PDB entry 9GD7 | electron microscopy, 4.25 A resolution (low resolution: residue-level contacts below are approximate; hydrogen-bond / salt-bridge calls are withheld) | chains T and i of the 10 polymer chains in the assembly

Chain T:
Molecule: X-ray repair cross-complementing protein 6
From: Homo sapiens
Notes: EC 3.6.4.-, 4.2.99.-
UniProt: P12956 (XRCC6_HUMAN); numbering as in UniProt (aligned over 1-609)
Amino-acid sequence (609 residues; numbered 1 to 609; the number before each row is that of its first residue):
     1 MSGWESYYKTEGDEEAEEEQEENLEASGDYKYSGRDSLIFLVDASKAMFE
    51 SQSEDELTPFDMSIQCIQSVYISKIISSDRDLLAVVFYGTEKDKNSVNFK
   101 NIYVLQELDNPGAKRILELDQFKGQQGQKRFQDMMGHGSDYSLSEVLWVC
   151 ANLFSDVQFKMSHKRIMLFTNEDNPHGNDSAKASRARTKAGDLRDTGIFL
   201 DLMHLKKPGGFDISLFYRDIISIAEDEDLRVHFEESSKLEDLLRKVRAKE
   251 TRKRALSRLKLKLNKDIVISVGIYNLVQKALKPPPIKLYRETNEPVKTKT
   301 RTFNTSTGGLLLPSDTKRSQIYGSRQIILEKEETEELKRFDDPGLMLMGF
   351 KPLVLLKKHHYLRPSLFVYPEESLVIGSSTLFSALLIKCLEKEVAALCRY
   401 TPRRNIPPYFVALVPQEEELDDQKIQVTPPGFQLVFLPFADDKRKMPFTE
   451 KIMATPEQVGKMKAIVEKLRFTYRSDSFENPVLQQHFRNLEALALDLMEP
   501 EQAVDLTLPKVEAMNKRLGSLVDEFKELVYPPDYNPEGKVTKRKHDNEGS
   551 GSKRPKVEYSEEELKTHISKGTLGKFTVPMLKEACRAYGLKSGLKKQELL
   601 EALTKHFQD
Unresolved in the structure: 1-31, 223-228, 539-609
Swiss-Prot annotation at these positions:
  - region: Val578 to Glu583 (Interaction with BAX)
  - active site: Lys31 (Schiff-base intermediate with DNA)
  - modified residue: Ser2 (N-acetylserine), Ser6 (Phosphoserine), Ser27 (Phosphoserine), Lys31 (N6-acetyllysine), Ser51 (Phosphoserine), Ser306 (Phosphoserine), Lys317 (N6-acetyllysine), Lys331 (N6-acetyllysine), Lys338 (N6-acetyllysine), Thr455 (Phosphothreonine), Lys461 (N6-acetyllysine), Ser477 (Phosphoserine), Ser520 (Phosphoserine), Lys539 (N6-acetyllysine), Lys542 (N6-acetyllysine), Lys544 (N6-acetyllysine), Ser550 (Phosphoserine), Lys553 (N6-acetyllysine), Lys556 (N6-acetyllysine), Ser560 (Phosphoserine) and 1 more in UniProt
  - cross-link (Glycyl lysine isopeptide (Lys-Gly)): Lys287 (interchain with G-Cter in SUMO2), Lys317 (interchain with G-Cter in SUMO2), Lys556 (interchain with G-Cter in SUMO2)
  - mutagenesis: Lys31 (K31A: Diminishes the ability to form a Schiff base. Abolishes adduct formation; when associated with A-160 and A-164), Lys160 (K160A: Abolishes adduct formation; when associated with A-31 and A-160), Lys164 (K164A: Abolishes adduct formation; when associated with A-31 and A-164), Lys539 (K539Q: Complete loss of suppression of BAX-induced apoptosis; K539R: No effect on suppression of BAX-induced apoptosis), Lys542 (K542Q: Complete loss of suppression of BAX-induced apoptosis; K542R: No effect on suppression of BAX-induced apoptosis), Lys544 (K544R: No effect on suppression of BAX-induced apoptosis), Lys553 (K553Q: Partial loss of suppression of BAX-induced apoptosis; K553R: No effect on suppression of BAX-induced apoptosis), Lys556 (K556R: No effect on suppression of BAX-induced apoptosis), Lys570 (K570R: Loss of methylation; loss of anti-apoptotic activity; no effect on XRCC5 stabilization)

Chain i:
Molecule: 25-nt DNA strand
Sequence (25 nucleotides; row label = number of the first residue in the row):
    19 CTAATAAACTAAAAACTATTATTAT

Interface between chain T and chain i:
Contacting residue pairs (12):
  Tyr32(T) with DC34(i); DT35(i)
  Lys160(T) with DT35(i)
  Arg254(T) with DA32(i); DA33(i)
  Ala255(T) with DA33(i)
  Leu256(T) with DA33(i)
  Ser257(T) with DA32(i); DA33(i)
  Arg258(T) with DA33(i)
  Arg403(T) with DA31(i); DA32(i)
Also at the interface, not in a pair above, chain T (9 interface residues in all): Pro285
Also at the interface, not in a pair above, chain i (6 interface residues in all): DC27

In short:
9 residues of chain T and 6 residues of chain i are in contact. UniProt lists active-site residue Lys31(T) and
9 mutagenesis sites on chain T.
Chain T is X-ray repair cross-complementing protein 6 (Homo sapiens) and chain i is a 25-nt DNA strand; the
structure, DNA-PK Ku80 mediated dimer bound to DNA polymerase Lambda and DNA ligase 4/XRCC4, was determined by
electron microscopy.
